5Y5Y - chains I and J of the 13 polymer chains in the assembly; structure by electron microscopy, 4.70 A resolution (low resolution: residue-level contacts below are approximate; hydrogen-bond / salt-bridge calls are withheld).

[Chain I]
Molecule: V-type ATP synthase, subunit (VAPC-THERM)
From: Thermus thermophilus HB8
UniProtKB: Q5SIT5 (Q5SIT5_THET8); residue numbers follow UniProt; this construct covers 1-120
Amino-acid sequence (120 residues; each row starts with the number of its first residue):
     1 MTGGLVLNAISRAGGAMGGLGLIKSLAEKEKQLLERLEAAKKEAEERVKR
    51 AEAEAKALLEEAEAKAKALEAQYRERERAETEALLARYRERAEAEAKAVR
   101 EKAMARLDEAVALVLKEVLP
Unresolved in the structure: 1-59

[Chain J]
Molecule: V-type ATP synthase subunit E
From: Thermus thermophilus HB8
UniProtKB: P74901 (VATE_THET8); residues 1-188 here = UniProt positions 1-188
Amino-acid sequence (188 residues; numbered 1 to 188; the number before each row is that of its first residue):
     1 MSKLEAILSQEVEAEIQALLQEAEAKAEAVKREAEEKAKALLQARERALE
    51 AQYRAALRRAESAGELLVATARTQARGEVLEEVRRRVREALEALPQKPEW
   101 PEVVRKLALEALEALPGAKALVANPEDLPHLEAMARERGVELQAEPALRL
   151 GVRAVGAEGKTQVENSLLARMDRAWDAMSSKVAQALWG
Unresolved in the structure: 1-34, 147-148
Construct notes: conflict Met134 (Leu in P74901), Met171 (Leu in P74901), Met178 (Leu in P74901)

[How chain I and chain J interact]
Pairs across the interface - 36 pairs, chain I then chain J:
  Glu61(I) - Glu35(J)
  Ala62(I) - Ala38(J)
  Lys65(I) - Ala38(J)
  Lys65(I) - Leu42(J)
  Ala66(I) - Arg45(J)
  Leu69(I) - Leu42(J)
  Leu69(I) - Arg45(J)
  Tyr73(I) - Leu49(J)
  Arg76(I) - Tyr53(J)
  Glu77(I) - Tyr53(J)
  Glu77(I) - Ala56(J)
  Glu77(I) - Leu57(J)
  Glu80(I) - Tyr53(J)
  Glu80(I) - Leu57(J)
  Thr81(I) - Ala60(J)
  Arg89(I) - Leu67(J)
  Ala92(I) - Leu67(J)
  Ala96(I) - Ala71(J)
  Val99(I) - Ala75(J)
  Val99(I) - Trp187(J)
  Arg100(I) - Glu78(J)
  Arg106(I) - Leu186(J)
  Leu107(I) - Val83(J)
  Leu107(I) - Arg86(J)
  Leu107(I) - Leu186(J)
  Ala110(I) - Val83(J)
  Ala110(I) - Val182(J)
  Val111(I) - Val83(J)
  Val111(I) - Arg86(J)
  Val111(I) - Val87(J)
  Val114(I) - Val87(J)
  Val114(I) - Met178(J)
  Leu115(I) - Ala90(J)
  Leu115(I) - Leu91(J)
  Val118(I) - Arg170(J)
  Leu119(I) - Leu94(J)
Also at the interface, not in a pair above, chain I (33 interface residues in all): Lys67, Glu70, Leu85, Tyr88, Glu95, Lys102, Ala103, Glu109, Leu113, Pro120
Also at the interface, not in a pair above, chain J (34 interface residues in all): Glu46, Gln52, Ala63, Gly64, Val68, Glu99, Val103, Lys106, Met171, Ala185

[Overview]
The interface between chain I and chain J involves 33 residues on one side and 34 on the other.
Here chain I is V-type ATP synthase, subunit (VAPC-THERM) and chain J is V-type ATP synthase subunit E, both
from Thermus thermophilus HB8. Entry 5Y5Y (V/A-type ATPase/synthase from Thermus thermophilus, peripheral
domain, rotational state 1) was determined by electron microscopy (same publication as 5Y5X, 5Y5Z and 5Y60).
